PDB entry 6XXH | X-ray diffraction, 1.52 A resolution | chains A and B

== Chain A (and B) ==
Protein: Deoxyhypusine synthase
Source organism: Homo sapiens
Notes: EC 2.5.1.46; chain B of this document is another copy of the same molecule, construct and numbering; everything in this record applies to it too
UniProtKB: P49366 (DHYS_HUMAN); residue numbers follow UniProt; this construct covers 1-369
Sequence (369 residues; each row starts with the number of its first residue):
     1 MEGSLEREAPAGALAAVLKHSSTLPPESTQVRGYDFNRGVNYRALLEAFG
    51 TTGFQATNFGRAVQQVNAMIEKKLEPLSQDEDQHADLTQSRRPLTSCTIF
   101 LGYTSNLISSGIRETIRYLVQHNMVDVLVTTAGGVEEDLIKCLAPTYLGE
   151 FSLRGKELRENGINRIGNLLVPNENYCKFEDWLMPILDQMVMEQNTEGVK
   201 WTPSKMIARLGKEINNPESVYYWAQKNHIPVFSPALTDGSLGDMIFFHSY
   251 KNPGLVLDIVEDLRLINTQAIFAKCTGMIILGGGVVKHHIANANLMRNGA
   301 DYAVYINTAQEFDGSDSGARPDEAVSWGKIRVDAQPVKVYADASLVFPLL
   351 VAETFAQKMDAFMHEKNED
Disordered / not traced: 1-27, 79-83, 364-369 (chain B: 1-27, 364-369)
Modified / non-standard residues: Cys-177 (S-mercaptocysteine; CSS)
Ligand contacts: oxamic acid (OXM): Tyr-147, Ile-163, Leu-170, Pro-172
UniProt features mapped onto this chain:
  - active site: Lys-329 (Nucleophile)
  - binding site (NAD(+)): Ser-105 to Ser-109, Thr-131 to Gly-133, Glu-137, Asp-238, Gly-283, Thr-308, Ala-309, Asp-342, Ala-343
  - binding site (spermidine): Glu-136, Glu-137, Asp-243, His-288, Gly-314 to Asp-316, Glu-323 to Lys-329
  - modified residue: Ser-78 (Phosphoserine)
  - natural variant: Asn-173 (N173S: In NEDSSWI), Tyr-305 to Ile-306 (deletion: In NEDSSWI)
  - mutagenesis: Asn-106 (N106A: Strongly reduced NAD and spermidine binding. Reduced activity), Ser-109 (S109A: Strongly reduced spermidine binding. Reduced activity), Glu-137 (E137A: Strongly reduced NAD binding. Strongly reduced formation of covalent intermediate), Asp-238 (D238A: Strongly reduced NAD binding. Strongly reduced formation of covalent intermediate), Asp-243 (D243A: Reduces spermidine binding by 98%. Strongly reduced formation of covalent intermediate), Lys-287 (K287A: Reduces covalent intermediate formation and deoxyhypusine synthesis by 99.5%. Retains low spermidine cleavage activity), His-288 (H288A: Reduces spermidine binding by 98%. Strongly reduced NAD binding. Strongly reduced formation of covalent intermediate), Tyr-305 (Y305A: Strongly reduced NAD binding. No effect on enzyme activity), Asp-313 (D313A: Strongly reduced NAD binding), Asp-316 (D316A: Reduces spermidine binding by 98%. Loss of covalent intermediate formation and deoxyhypusine synthesis), Ser-317 (S317A: Strongly reduced NAD binding. No effect on enzyme activity), Glu-323 (E323A: Reduces spermidine binding by 98%. Strongly reduced formation of covalent intermediate), 3 further mutagenesis entries in UniProt
What the authors report for this chain:
  - binding site for beta-mercaptoethanol: Cys-177
  - catalytic residues: His-288 (proposed by the authors, not directly observed)

== Chain A / chain B interface ==
Pairs across the interface (127; chain A residue first):
  Asn-106(A) with Asp-313(B), hydrogen bond (side chain-backbone); Gly-314(B); Ser-315(B)
  Phe-151(A) with Glu-311(B); Phe-312(B); Arg-320(B), hydrogen bond (backbone-side chain)
  Leu-153(A) with Asp-322(B)
  Arg-154(A) with Arg-320(B); Asp-322(B), salt bridge
  Gly-155(A) with Asp-322(B), hydrogen bond (backbone-side chain); Val-325(B); Ser-326(B)
  Lys-156(A) with Val-325(B); Val-332(B)
  Leu-158(A) with Ser-326(B)
  Arg-159(A) with Asn-298(B); Val-325(B); Ser-326(B); Trp-327(B), hydrogen bond (side chain-backbone); Gly-328(B)
  Ile-163(A) with Ser-326(B)
  Asn-164(A) with Ser-326(B); Trp-327(B)
  Arg-165(A) with Arg-320(B); Glu-323(B), salt bridge; Ser-326(B), hydrogen bond (backbone-side chain); Trp-327(B), hydrogen bond (backbone-side chain)
  Ile-166(A) with Glu-323(B); Trp-327(B), hydrophobic
  Gly-167(A) with Glu-323(B), hydrogen bond (backbone-side chain)
  Tyr-176(A) with Trp-327(B)
  Pro-234(A) with Pro-234(B); Ala-235(B), hydrophobic; Ile-259(B)
  Ala-235(A) with Pro-234(B), hydrophobic
  Thr-237(A) with Pro-234(B); Ile-259(B); Leu-263(B)
  Asp-238(A) with Val-285(B); His-288(B), salt bridge; His-289(B), salt bridge
  Gly-239(A) with Asn-292(B), hydrogen bond (backbone-side chain)
  Gly-242(A) with Leu-263(B)
  Asp-243(A) with Asn-292(B), hydrogen bond; Met-296(B)
  Ile-245(A) with Val-260(B), hydrophobic
  Phe-246(A) with Leu-263(B), hydrophobic; Arg-264(B); Asn-267(B); Ile-271(B), hydrophobic; Met-296(B), hydrophobic
  Phe-247(A) with Met-296(B), hydrophobic
  Ser-249(A) with Arg-264(B), hydrogen bond
  Tyr-250(A) with Arg-264(B)
  Leu-255(A) with Val-260(B)
  Val-256(A) with Asp-258(B)
  Leu-257(A) with Leu-257(B); Asp-258(B), hydrogen bond (backbone-side chain); Ile-259(B), hydrogen bond (backbone-backbone); Val-260(B)
  Asp-258(A) with Val-256(B); Leu-257(B), hydrogen bond (side chain-backbone)
  Ile-259(A) with Pro-234(B); Thr-237(B); Leu-257(B), hydrogen bond (backbone-backbone); Ile-259(B), hydrophobic
  Val-260(A) with Ile-245(B), hydrophobic; Leu-255(B); Leu-257(B), hydrophobic
  Leu-263(A) with Thr-237(B); Gly-242(B); Phe-246(B), hydrophobic
  Arg-264(A) with Phe-246(B); Ser-249(B), hydrogen bond; Tyr-250(B)
  Asn-267(A) with Phe-246(B)
  Thr-268(A) with Tyr-250(B)
  Ile-271(A) with Phe-246(B), hydrophobic
  Val-285(A) with Asp-238(B); Val-285(B), hydrophobic
  His-288(A) with Asp-238(B), salt bridge
  His-289(A) with Asp-238(B), salt bridge
  Asn-292(A) with Asp-238(B); Gly-239(B); Asp-243(B), hydrogen bond
  Met-296(A) with Asp-243(B); Phe-246(B), hydrophobic; Phe-247(B), hydrophobic
  Asn-298(A) with Arg-159(B), hydrogen bond
  Thr-308(A) with Phe-312(B); Asp-313(B), hydrogen bond
  Glu-311(A) with Phe-151(B)
  Phe-312(A) with Phe-151(B); Thr-308(B); Asp-342(B)
  Asp-313(A) with Asn-106(B), hydrogen bond (backbone-side chain); Thr-308(B), hydrogen bond; Asp-342(B)
  Gly-314(A) with Asn-106(B)
  Ser-315(A) with Asn-106(B)
  Arg-320(A) with Phe-151(B), hydrogen bond (side chain-backbone); Arg-154(B); Arg-165(B)
  Asp-322(A) with Leu-153(B); Arg-154(B), salt bridge; Gly-155(B), hydrogen bond (side chain-backbone)
  Glu-323(A) with Arg-165(B), salt bridge; Ile-166(B); Gly-167(B), hydrogen bond (side chain-backbone)
  Val-325(A) with Gly-155(B); Lys-156(B); Arg-159(B)
  Ser-326(A) with Gly-155(B); Leu-158(B); Arg-159(B); Ile-163(B); Asn-164(B); Arg-165(B), hydrogen bond (side chain-backbone)
  Trp-327(A) with Arg-159(B), hydrogen bond (backbone-side chain); Asn-164(B); Arg-165(B), hydrogen bond (side chain-backbone); Ile-166(B), hydrophobic; Tyr-176(B)
  Gly-328(A) with Arg-159(B)
  Val-332(A) with Lys-156(B)
  Asp-342(A) with Phe-312(B); Asp-313(B)
Also at the interface, not in a pair above, chain A (62 interface residues in all): Ser-152, Val-171, Pro-203, Leu-236
Also at the interface, not in a pair above, chain B (63 interface residues in all): Ser-152, Val-171, Pro-203, Leu-236, Thr-268, Leu-295

== Summary ==
Chain A and chain B form an interface of 62 and 63 residues respectively, with 26 hydrogen bonds and 8 salt
bridges. Polar pairs include Arg-154(A)/Asp-322(B), Arg-165(A)/Glu-323(B) and Asp-238(A)/His-288(B). Chain A
binds oxamic acid. From the paper: the catalytic residue His-288(A); a binding site for beta-mercaptoethanol
at Cys-177(A).
Both chains are Deoxyhypusine synthase (Homo sapiens). Entry 6XXH (Crystal Structure of Human Deoxyhypusine
Synthase in apo form) was determined by X-ray diffraction together with 6XXI, 6XXJ, 6XXK, 6XXL and 6XXM from
the same study.
